Entry 7UYZ (X-ray diffraction, 2.49 A resolution); this record covers chains C and E of the 6 polymer chains in the assembly.

Chain C:
Molecule: Cyclic GMP-AMP synthase
Source organism: Mus musculus
Notes: EC 2.7.7.86
Reference sequence: Q8C6L5 (CGAS_MOUSE); numbering as in UniProt (aligned over 147-507)
Amino-acid sequence (364 residues; numbered 144 to 507; the number before each row is that of its first residue):
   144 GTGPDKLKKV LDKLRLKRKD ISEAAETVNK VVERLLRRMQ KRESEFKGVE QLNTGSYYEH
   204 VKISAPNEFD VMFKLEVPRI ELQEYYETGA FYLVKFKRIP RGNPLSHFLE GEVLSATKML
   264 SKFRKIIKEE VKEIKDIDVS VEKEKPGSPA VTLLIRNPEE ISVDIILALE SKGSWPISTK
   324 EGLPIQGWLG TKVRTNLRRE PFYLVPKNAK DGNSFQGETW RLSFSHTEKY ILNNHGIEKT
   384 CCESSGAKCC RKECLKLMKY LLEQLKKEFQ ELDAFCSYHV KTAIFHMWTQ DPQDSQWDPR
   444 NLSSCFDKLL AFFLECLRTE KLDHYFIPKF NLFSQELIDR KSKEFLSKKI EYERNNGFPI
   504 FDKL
Not modelled in the structure: 144-148, 184-186, 238-246, 252-255, 353-357, 507
Construct notes: expression tag (144-146)
Curated features (UniProtKB/Swiss-Prot):
  - region: Lys372 to Lys395 (DNA-binding)
  - motif: Leu154 to Leu159 (Nuclear export signal), Asp281 to Ser291 (Nuclear localization signal)
  - binding site (GTP): Thr197, Asp307, Arg364 to Glu371
  - binding site (ATP): Ser199, Glu371, Lys402, Ser420 to Lys424
  - binding site (Mg(2+)): Glu211, Asp213, Asp307
  - binding site (2',3'-cGAMP): Asp213, Gly290, Asp307, Lys350, Arg364 to Ser366
  - binding site (Zn(2+)): His378, Cys384, Cys385, Cys392
  - site: Arg241 (Arginine-anchor), Asp307, Ile308 (Cleavage)
  - modified residue: Lys156 (N6-lactoyllysine), Glu176 (PolyADP-ribosyl glutamic acid), Ser199 (Phosphoserine), Tyr201 (Phosphotyrosine), Glu272 (5-glutamyl polyglutamate), Ser291 (Phosphoserine), Glu302 (5-glutamyl glutamate), Lys372 (N6-acetyllysine), Lys382 (N6-acetyllysine), Lys402 (N6-acetyllysine), Ser420 (Phosphoserine), Lys491 (N6-methyllysine)
  - lipidation (S-palmitoyl cysteine): Cys392, Cys393, Cys459
  - cross-link (Glycyl lysine isopeptide (Lys-Gly)): Lys217 (interchain with G-Cter in SUMO), Lys271 (interchain with G-Cter in ubiquitin), Lys335 (interchain with G-Cter in SUMO), Lys372 (interchain with G-Cter in SUMO), Lys382 (interchain with G-Cter in SUMO), Lys399 (interchain with G-Cter in ubiquitin), Lys402 (interchain with G-Cter in ubiquitin), Lys409 (interchain with G-Cter in ubiquitin), Lys410 (interchain with G-Cter in ubiquitin), Lys464 (interchain with G-Cter in SUMO)
Bound ions: Mg2+ site 1: Glu211, Asp213 (together with GTP); Mg2+ site 2: Glu211, Asp213, Asp307 (together with GTP); Zn2+: His378, Cys384, Cys385, Cys392
Residues lining bound ligands: guanosine-5'-monophosphate / GTP: Gly198, Ser199, Lys205, Glu211, Asp213, Lys288, Asp307, Lys350, Arg364, Lys402, Lys409, Phe418, Cys419, Ser420, Tyr421, Lys424, His467
From the paper describing this entry:
  - mutagenesis - E211Q/D213N: abolished catalytic activity
  - specificity-determining residues: His467 (proposed by the authors, not directly observed)
  - mutagenesis - R364A (33-fold), H467A: decreased catalytic activity on ATP/GTP
  - mutagenesis - H467A (2-fold): increased catalytic activity on GTP/GTP
  - specificity-determining residues: Ile309, Arg364
  - mutagenesis - R364A (10-fold): decreased catalytic activity on GTP/GTP
  - mutagenesis - R364A (4-fold): increased catalytic activity on ATP/ATP

Chain E:
Molecule: Palindromic DNA18
Source organism: DNA molecule
Sequence (18 nucleotides; row label = number of the first residue in the row):
     1 ATCTGTACAT GTACAGAT

How chain C and chain E interact:
Contacting residue pairs - 6 pairs, chain C then chain E:
  Thr334(C) - DA13(E)  phosphate contact
  Lys335(C) - DA13(E)  phosphate contact
  Lys335(C) - DC14(E)  salt bridge to the phosphate
  Thr338(C) - DT12(E)  hydrogen bond to the phosphate
  Thr338(C) - DA13(E)  hydrogen bond to the phosphate
  Arg342(C) - DG11(E)  base contact
Also at the interface, not in a pair above, chain C (5 interface residues in all): Ser317

In short:
Chain C and chain E form an interface of 5 and 4 residues respectively, with 2 hydrogen bonds and 1 salt
bridge. Among the polar pairs are Thr338(C)-DT12(E), Thr338(C)-DA13(E) and Lys335(C)-DC14(E). From the paper:
R364A and H467A of chain C reduce catalytic activity on ATP/GTP; specificity determinants His467(C), Ile309(C)
and Arg364(C).
Here chain C is Cyclic GMP-AMP synthase (Mus musculus) and chain E is Palindromic DNA18 (DNA molecule). Entry
7UYZ (Structure of Ternary Complex of cGAS with dsDNA and Bound 5 -pppG(2 ,5 )pG) was determined by X-ray
diffraction together with 7UUX, 7UXW, 7UYQ, 7UZR, 7V0W, 8EAE and 14 further entries from the same study.
